Entry 6UWL (electron microscopy, 3.62 A resolution); this record covers chain A.

== Chain A ==
Protein: Glutamate transporter homolog
Source organism: Pyrococcus horikoshii
Sequence (422 residues; numbered 1 to 422; the number before each row is that of its first residue):
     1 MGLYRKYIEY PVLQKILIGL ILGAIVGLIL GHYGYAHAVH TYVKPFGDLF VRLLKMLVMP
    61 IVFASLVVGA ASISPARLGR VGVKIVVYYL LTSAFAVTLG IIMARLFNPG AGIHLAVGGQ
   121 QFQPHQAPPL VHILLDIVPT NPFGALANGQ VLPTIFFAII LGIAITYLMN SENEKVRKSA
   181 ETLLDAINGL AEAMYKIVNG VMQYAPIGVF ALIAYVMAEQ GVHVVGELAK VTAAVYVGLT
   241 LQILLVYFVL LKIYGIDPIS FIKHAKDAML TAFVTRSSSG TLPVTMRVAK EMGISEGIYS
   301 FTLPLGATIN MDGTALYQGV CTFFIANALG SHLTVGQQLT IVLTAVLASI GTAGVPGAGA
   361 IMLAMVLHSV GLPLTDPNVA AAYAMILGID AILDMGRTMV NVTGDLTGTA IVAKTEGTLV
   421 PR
Unresolved in the structure: 113-127, 417-422
Modified positions: Met1 (N-formylmethionine; FME)
Ligand contacts:
  - L-aspartate (6OU; [(2R)-1-[2-azanylethoxy(oxidanyl)phosphoryl]oxy-3-hexadecanoyloxy-propan-2-yl] (Z)-octadec-9-enoate): Tyr4, Tyr7, Ile8, Leu49, Leu53, Lys196, Ile197, Asn199, Gly200, Val201, Gln203, Tyr204, Ile207
  - aspartic acid (ASP): Arg276, Ser277, Ser278, Met311, Thr314, Ala353, Gly354, Val355, Pro356, Gly357, Ala358, Gly359, Ala360, Asp394, Arg397, Thr398, Asn401
Reported in the primary citation:
  - mutagenesis - Y215H/E219H/M385C: unchanged catalytic activity

== Summary ==
Bound to chain A: aspartic acid and L-aspartate. The paper reports that Y215H/E219H/M385C leave catalytic
activity unchanged.
Chain A is Glutamate transporter homolog (Pyrococcus horikoshii); the structure, GltPh in complex with
L-aspartate and sodium ions in intermediate outward-facing state, was determined by electron microscopy (same
publication as 6UWF).
